PDB entry 1R4O | X-ray diffraction, 2.50 A resolution | chains D and A of the 4 polymer chains in the assembly

[Chain D]
Molecule: 19-nt DNA strand
Sequence (19 nucleotides; each row starts with the number of its first residue):
     1 CCAGAACATCGATGTTCTG

[Chain A]
Protein: Glucocorticoid receptor
From: Rattus norvegicus
Notes: fragment: DNA binding domain
UniProt: P06536 (GCR_RAT); residues 440-525 here = UniProt positions 440-525
Sequence (92 residues; row label = number of the first residue in the row):
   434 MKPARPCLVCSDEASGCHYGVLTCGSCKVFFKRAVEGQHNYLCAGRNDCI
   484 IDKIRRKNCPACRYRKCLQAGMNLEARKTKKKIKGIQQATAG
Not modelled in the structure: 514-525
Differences from the reference sequence: cloning artifact (434-439)
Metal / ion sites: Zn2+ site 1: Cys440, Cys443, Cys457, Cys460; Zn2+ site 2: Cys476, Cys482, Cys492, Cys495

[How chain D and chain A interact]
Contacting residue pairs (12):
  DA12(D) with His472(A), phosphate contact
  DT13(D) with Arg466(A), base contact; Tyr474(A), hydrogen bond to the phosphate; Lys490(A), phosphate contact; Pro493(A), phosphate contact
  DG14(D) with Ser459(A), phosphate contact; Arg466(A), hydrogen bond to the base; Arg489(A), salt bridge to the phosphate; Arg496(A), salt bridge to the phosphate
  DT15(D) with Gly458(A), base contact; Ser459(A), phosphate contact; Val462(A), base contact
Interface residues without a listed pair, chain A (11 interface residues in all): Phe463

[In short]
4 residues of chain D face 11 of chain A across their interface, with 2 hydrogen bonds and 2 salt bridges.
Polar pairs include DG14(D)-Arg466(A), DT13(D)-Tyr474(A) and DG14(D)-Arg489(A). Cys440(A), Cys443(A),
Cys457(A) and Cys460(A) form the Zn2+ site 1.
Here chain D is a 19-nt DNA strand and chain A is Glucocorticoid receptor (Rattus norvegicus). Entry 1R4O
(Crystallographic analysis of the interaction of the glucocorticoid receptor with DNA) was determined by X-ray
diffraction, deposited together with 1GLU and 1R4R.
